6PB1 - chains A and N of the 6 polymer chains in the assembly; structure by electron microscopy, 2.80 A resolution.

# Chain A
Protein: Guanine nucleotide-binding protein G(s) subunit alpha isoforms short, Guanine nucleotide-binding protein G(i) subunit alpha-1
Source organism: Homo sapiens
UniProt: chimeric construct of P63092, P63096: residues 1-83 from P63092 (GNAS2_HUMAN) positions 1-67 (offset varies); residues 84-205 from P63096 positions 61-182 (UniProt number = residue number - 23); residues 206-394 from P63092 (GNAS2_HUMAN) positions 206-394 (same numbers)
Chain sequence (378 residues; each row starts with the number of its first residue; note: 16 numbers in that range are skipped by the numbering (no residue carries them; nothing is unmodelled there)):
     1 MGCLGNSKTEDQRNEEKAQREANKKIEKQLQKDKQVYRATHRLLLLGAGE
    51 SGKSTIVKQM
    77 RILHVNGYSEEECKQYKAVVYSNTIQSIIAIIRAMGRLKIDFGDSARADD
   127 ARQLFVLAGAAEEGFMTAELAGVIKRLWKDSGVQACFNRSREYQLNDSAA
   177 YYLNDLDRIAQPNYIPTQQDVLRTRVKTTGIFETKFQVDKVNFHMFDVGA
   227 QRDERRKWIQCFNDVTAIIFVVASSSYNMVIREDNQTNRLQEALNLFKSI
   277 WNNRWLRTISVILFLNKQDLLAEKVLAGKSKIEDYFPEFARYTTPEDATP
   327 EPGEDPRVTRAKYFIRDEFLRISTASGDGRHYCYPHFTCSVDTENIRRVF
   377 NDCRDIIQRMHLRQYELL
Unresolved in the structure: 1-10, 77-204, 252-261, 304-306
Construct notes: engineered mutation Ala226 (Gly in P63092), Ser366 (Ala in P63092)
Swiss-Prot annotation at these positions:
  - region: Asp196 to Thr204 (G2 motif)
  - binding site (GTP): Ser174, Leu198 to Thr204
  - binding site (Mg(2+)): Thr204
  - modified residue: Arg201 (ADP-ribosylarginine)

# Chain N
Protein: Nanobody 35
Source organism: synthetic construct
Notes: antibody fragment or engineered binder
Chain sequence (140 residues; each row starts with the number of its first residue; numbers below 1 keep their minus sign (Met-1 is residue -1)):
    -1 MAQVQLQESGGGLVQPGGSLRLSCAASGFTFSNYKMNWVRQAPGKGLEWV
    49 SDISQSGASISYTGSVKGRFTISRDNAKNTLYLQMNSLKPEDTAVYYCAR
    99 CPAPFTRDCFDVTSTTYAYRGQGTQVTVSSHHHHHHEPEA
Unresolved in the structure: -1 to 0, 127-138
Disulfides: Cys22-Cys96, Cys99-Cys107

# Interface between chain A and chain N
Contacting residue pairs - 30 pairs, chain A then chain N:
  Arg228(A) - Thr114(N)  hydrogen bond
  Asp229(A) - Asp109(N)
  Asp229(A) - Ser112(N)
  Asp229(A) - Thr113(N)  hydrogen bond (side chain-backbone)
  Asp229(A) - Thr114(N)
  Glu230(A) - Asp109(N)
  Glu230(A) - Thr114(N)
  Arg231(A) - Asp109(N)  hydrogen bond (backbone-side chain)
  Arg232(A) - Pro100(N)
  Arg232(A) - Phe108(N)
  Arg232(A) - Asp109(N)  salt bridge
  Arg232(A) - Tyr115(N)
  Gln262(A) - Lys43(N)  hydrogen bond (backbone-side chain)
  Thr263(A) - Glu46(N)
  Asn264(A) - Glu46(N)
  Asn264(A) - Thr61(N)
  Gln267(A) - Trp47(N)
  Gln267(A) - Thr61(N)
  Asn271(A) - Trp47(N)
  Ser275(A) - Asp106(N)
  Ser275(A) - Cys107(N)  hydrogen bond (side chain-backbone)
  Ser275(A) - Phe108(N)
  Asn278(A) - Arg105(N)
  Asn278(A) - Asp106(N)
  Asn279(A) - Asp106(N)
  Asn279(A) - Phe108(N)
  Tyr311(A) - Gly62(N)
  Tyr311(A) - Ser63(N)  hydrogen bond (backbone-backbone)
  Pro313(A) - Gly62(N)
  Glu314(A) - Lys65(N)  salt bridge
Interface residues without a listed pair, chain A (21 interface residues in all): Ile235, Glu268, Lys274, Arg280, Asp310
Interface residues without a listed pair, chain N (21 interface residues in all): Leu45, Ser59, Tyr60, Thr111

# In short
Chain A and chain N each contribute 21 residues to their interface; the contacts include 6 hydrogen bonds and
2 salt bridges. Polar pairs include Arg232(A)-Asp109(N), Glu314(A)-Lys65(N) and Arg228(A)-Thr114(N). From
UniProt: 8 GTP-binding residues and Mg2+-binding residue Thr204(A) on chain A.
Here chain A is Guanine nucleotide-binding protein G(s) subunit alpha isoforms short, Guanine
nucleotide-binding protein G(i) subunit alpha-1 (Homo sapiens) and chain N is Nanobody 35 (synthetic
construct). Entry 6PB1 (Cryo-EM structure of Urocortin 1-bound Corticotropin-releasing factor 2 receptor in
complex with Gs protein and Nb35) was determined by electron microscopy (same publication as 6PB0).
